Entry 3VKR (X-ray diffraction, 1.60 A resolution); this record covers chain A.

Chain A:
Name: Nitrite reductase
Organism: Nicotiana tabacum
Notes: EC 1.7.7.1
Reference sequence: Q76KB0 (Q76KB0_TOBAC); residues -6 to 562 here correspond to UniProt positions 19-587 (UniProt number = residue number + 25)
Chain sequence (591 residues; row label = number of the first residue in the row; numbers below 1 keep their minus sign (Met-28 is residue -28)):
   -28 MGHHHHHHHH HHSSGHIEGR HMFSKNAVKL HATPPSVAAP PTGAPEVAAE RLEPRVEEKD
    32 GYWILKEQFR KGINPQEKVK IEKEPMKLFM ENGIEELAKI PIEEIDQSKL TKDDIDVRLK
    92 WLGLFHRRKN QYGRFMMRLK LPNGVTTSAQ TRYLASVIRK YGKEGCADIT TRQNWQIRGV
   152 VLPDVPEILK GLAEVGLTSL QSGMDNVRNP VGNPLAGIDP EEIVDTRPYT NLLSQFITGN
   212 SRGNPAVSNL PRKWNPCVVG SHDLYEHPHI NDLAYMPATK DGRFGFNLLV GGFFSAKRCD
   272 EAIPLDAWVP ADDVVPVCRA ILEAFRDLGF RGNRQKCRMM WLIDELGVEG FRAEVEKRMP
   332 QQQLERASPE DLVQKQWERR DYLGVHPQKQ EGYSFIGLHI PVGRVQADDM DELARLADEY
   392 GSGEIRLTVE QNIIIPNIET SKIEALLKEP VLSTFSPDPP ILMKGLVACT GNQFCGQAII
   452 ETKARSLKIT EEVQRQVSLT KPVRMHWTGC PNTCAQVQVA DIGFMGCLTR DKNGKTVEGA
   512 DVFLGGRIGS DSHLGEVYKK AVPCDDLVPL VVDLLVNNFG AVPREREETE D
Disordered / not traced: -28 to 17, 556-562
Sequence notes: expression tag (-28 to -7); conflict Arg290 (Lys315 in Q76KB0)
Bound ions: K+: Ile371, Glu401, Gln402, Asn403; 4Fe-4S cluster Fe: Cys440, Cys446, Cys481, Cys485; siroheme Fe: Cys485 (together with nitrite ion)
Residues lining bound ligands:
  - nitrite ion (NO2): Arg109, Arg179, Lys224, Cys485
  - 4Fe-4S cluster (SF4): Cys440, Thr441, Gly442, Cys446, Gln448, Ala449, Thr479, Gly480, Cys481, Asn483, Thr484, Cys485
  - siroheme (SRM): Lys91, Phe96, Arg98, Met107, Arg109, Ile140, Thr141, Thr142, Arg143, Asn145, Gln147, Arg149, Ser173, Arg223, Lys224, Asn226, Ile241, Phe264, Phe265, Ser266, Arg309, Gln402, Ala439, Cys440, Thr441, Phe445, Cys446, Gly447, Gln448, Asn483, Thr484, Cys485, Gln487

Overview:
Bound to chain A: siroheme, 4Fe-4S cluster and nitrite ion. The K+ site is built by Ile371, Glu401, Gln402 and
Asn403. Cys440, Cys446, Cys481 and Cys485 form the 4Fe-4S cluster Fe site.
Chain A is Nitrite reductase (Nicotiana tabacum); the structure, Assimilatory nitrite reductase (Nii3) - NO2
complex from tobbaco leaf analysed with high X-ray dose, was determined by X-ray diffraction, deposited
together with 3VKP, 3VKQ, 3VKS and 3VKT.
